8UY3 - chains A and E of the 3 polymer chains in the assembly; structure by X-ray diffraction, 3.20 A resolution.

[Chain A]
Name: Protein fem-1 homolog B
From: Mus musculus
UniProtKB: Q9Z2G0 (FEM1B_MOUSE); numbering as in UniProt (aligned over 1-377)
Sequence (381 residues; each row starts with the number of its first residue; numbers below 1 keep their minus sign (Ser-3 is residue -3)):
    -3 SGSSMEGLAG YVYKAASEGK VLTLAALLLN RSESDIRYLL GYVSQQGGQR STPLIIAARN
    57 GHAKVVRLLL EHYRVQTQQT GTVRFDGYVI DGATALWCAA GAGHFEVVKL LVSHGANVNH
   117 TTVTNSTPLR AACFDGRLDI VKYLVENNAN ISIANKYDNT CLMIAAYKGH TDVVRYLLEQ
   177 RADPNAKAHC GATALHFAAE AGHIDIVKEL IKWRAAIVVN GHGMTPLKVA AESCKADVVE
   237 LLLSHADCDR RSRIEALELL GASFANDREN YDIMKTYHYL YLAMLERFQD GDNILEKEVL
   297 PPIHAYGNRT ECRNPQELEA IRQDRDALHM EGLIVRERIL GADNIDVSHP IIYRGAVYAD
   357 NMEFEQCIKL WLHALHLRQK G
Disordered / not traced: -3 to -2, 376-377
Differences from the reference sequence: expression tag (-3 to 0)
Swiss-Prot annotation at these positions:
  - binding site (Zn(2+)): His185, Cys186, His218
  - site: Asp342, Val343 (Cleavage)
  - mutagenesis: Arg126 (R126A/Q: Abolished association with BEX family proteins (BEX1, BEX2, BEX3 and/or BEX4), leading to constitutive ubiquitination of FNIP1), Cys186 (C186S: Abolished ability to promote ubiquitination of reduced FNIP1)
Bound ions: Zn2+ site 1: His185 (shared with Cys20(E), Cys25(E), His27(E) of chain E); Zn2+ site 2: Cys186, His218 (shared with Cys22(E), Cys25(E) of chain E)

[Chain E]
Name: Folliculin-interacting protein 1
From: Mus musculus
UniProtKB: Q68FD7 (FNIP1_MOUSE); residues 2-31 here correspond to UniProt positions 590-619 (UniProt number = residue number + 588)
Sequence (31 residues; each row starts with the number of its first residue):
     1 GRNKSSLLFK ESEETRTPNC NCKYCSHPVL G
Disordered / not traced: 1-14
Differences from the reference sequence: expression tag (1)
Bound ions: Zn2+ site 1: Cys20, Cys25, His27 (shared with His185(A) of chain A); Zn2+ site 2: Cys22, Cys25 (shared with Cys186(A), His218(A) of chain A)

[How chain A and chain E interact]
Pairs across the interface (33):
  Tyr84(A) with Pro18(E), hydrophobic
  Arg126(A) with Pro18(E); Asn19(E)
  Asn151(A) with Asn19(E), hydrogen bond (side chain-backbone)
  Lys152(A) with Gly31(E)
  Tyr153(A) with Asn19(E); Cys20(E), hydrophobic; His27(E); Gly31(E), hydrogen bond (side chain-backbone)
  Asn155(A) with Asn19(E); Cys20(E); Asn21(E), hydrogen bond (side chain-backbone)
  Ile160(A) with Asn21(E)
  Tyr163(A) with Arg16(E), hydrogen bond; Asn21(E)
  His185(A) with Cys20(E); Cys25(E), hydrogen bond; His27(E), hydrogen bond
  Cys186(A) with Cys22(E), hydrophobic; Cys25(E), hydrophobic
  Phe193(A) with Asn21(E); Cys22(E), hydrophobic
  Glu196(A) with Arg16(E), salt bridge; Asn21(E); Lys23(E)
  His218(A) with Cys22(E), hydrogen bond; Tyr24(E); Cys25(E)
  Met220(A) with Tyr24(E)
  Val225(A) with Tyr24(E)
  Glu228(A) with Lys23(E), salt bridge; Tyr24(E), hydrogen bond
  Ser229(A) with Lys23(E)
Other interface residues (no listed pair), chain A (22 interface residues in all): Val85, Thr120, Met159, Asn340, Ile341
Other interface residues (no listed pair), chain E (13 interface residues in all): Pro28, Leu30

[Summary]
22 residues of chain A and 13 residues of chain E are in contact, with 8 hydrogen bonds and 2 salt bridges.
Polar pairs include Glu196(A)-Arg16(E), Glu228(A)-Lys23(E) and Asn151(A)-Asn19(E). Curated annotation
(UniProt) lists 3 Zn2+-binding residues and 2 mutagenesis sites on chain A.
Chain A is Protein fem-1 homolog B and chain E is Folliculin-interacting protein 1, both from Mus musculus;
the structure, Fem1B with FNIP1 and Tom20 fragment, was determined by X-ray diffraction.
